PDB entry 9HVM | electron microscopy, 8.10 A resolution (very low resolution: no residue pairs are listed; an interface is given only as per-side residue counts) | chains C and F of the 16 polymer chains in the assembly

Chain C:
Molecule: Ribulose bisphosphate carboxylase large chain
Organism: Chlamydomonas reinhardtii
Notes: EC 4.1.1.39
Reference sequence: P00877 (RBL_CHLRE); residue numbers follow UniProt; this construct covers 7-475
Chain sequence (469 residues; row label = number of the first residue in the row):
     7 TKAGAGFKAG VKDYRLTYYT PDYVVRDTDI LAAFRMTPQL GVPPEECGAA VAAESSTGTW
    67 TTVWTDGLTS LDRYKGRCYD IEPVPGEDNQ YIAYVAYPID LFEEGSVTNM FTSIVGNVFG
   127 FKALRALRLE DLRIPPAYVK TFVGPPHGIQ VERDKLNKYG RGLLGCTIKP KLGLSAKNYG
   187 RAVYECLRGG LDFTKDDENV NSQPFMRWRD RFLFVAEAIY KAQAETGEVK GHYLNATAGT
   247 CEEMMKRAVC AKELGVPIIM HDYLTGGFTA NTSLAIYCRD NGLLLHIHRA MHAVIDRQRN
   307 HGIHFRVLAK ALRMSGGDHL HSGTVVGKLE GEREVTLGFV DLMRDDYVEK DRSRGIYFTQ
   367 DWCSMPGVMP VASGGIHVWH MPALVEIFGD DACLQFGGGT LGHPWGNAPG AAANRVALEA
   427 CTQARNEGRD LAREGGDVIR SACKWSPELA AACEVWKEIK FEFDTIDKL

Chain F:
Molecule: Ribulose bisphosphate carboxylase small subunit, chloroplastic 1
Organism: Chlamydomonas reinhardtii
Reference sequence: P00873 (RBS1_CHLRE); residues 46-177 here = UniProt positions 46-177
Chain sequence (132 residues; numbered 46 to 177; the number before each row is that of its first residue):
    46 MMVWTPVNNK MFETFSYLPP LTDEQIAAQV DYIVANGWIP CLEFAEADKA YVSNESAIRF
   106 GSVSCLYYDN RYWTMWKLPM FGCRDPMQVL REIVACTKAF PDAYVRLVAF DNQKQVQIMG
   166 FLVQRPKTAR DF

Chain C / chain F interface:
At this resolution (8 A) residue pairs are not listed: 46 residues of chain C and 32 of chain F lie at the interface.

Overview:
Chain C and chain F form an interface of 46 and 32 residues respectively.
Chain C is Ribulose bisphosphate carboxylase large chain and chain F is Ribulose bisphosphate carboxylase
small subunit, chloroplastic 1, both from Chlamydomonas reinhardtii; the structure, In-cell Structure of
Pyrenoid Rubisco, was determined by electron microscopy.
